6XXS - chains A and B of the 8 polymer chains in the assembly; structure by X-ray diffraction, 3.25 A resolution.

# Chain A (and B)
Name: B-cell lymphoma 6 protein
Source organism: Homo sapiens
Notes: chain B of this document is another copy of the same molecule, construct and numbering; everything in this record applies to it too
Reference sequence: P41182 (BCL6_HUMAN); residues 6-129 here = UniProt positions 6-129
Amino-acid sequence (135 residues; numbered -5 to 129; the number before each row is that of its first residue; numbers below 1 keep their minus sign (Gly-5 is residue -5)):
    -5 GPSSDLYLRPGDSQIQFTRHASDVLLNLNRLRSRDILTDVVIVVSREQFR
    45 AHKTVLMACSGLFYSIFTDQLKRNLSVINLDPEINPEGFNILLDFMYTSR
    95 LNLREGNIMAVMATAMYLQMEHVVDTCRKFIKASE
Not modelled in the structure: -5 to -3, 128-129 (chain B: -5, 127-129)
Construct notes: expression tag (-5 to 5); engineered mutation Gln8 (Cys in P41182), Arg67 (Cys in P41182), Asn84 (Cys in P41182)
UniProt features mapped onto this chain:
  - mutagenesis: Asn21 (N21K: Abolishes interaction with NCOR2 and HDAC2, no effect on interaction with CTBP1 and transcriptional autoinhibition; when associated with A-116 and 376-Q--Q-379), Ser59 (S59A: Abolished ubiquitination by the SCF(FBXL17) complex), His116 (H116A: Abolishes interaction with NCOR2 and HDAC2, no effect on interaction with CTBP1 and transcriptional autoinhibition; when associated with K-21 and 376-Q--Q-379)
From the paper describing this entry:
  - mutagenesis - C8Q/C67R/C84N: increased expression (citing earlier work)

# How chain A and chain B interact
Residue-residue contacts (105):
  Leu2(A) - Ile102(B)  hydrophobic
  Leu2(A) - Met103(B)  hydrophobic
  Leu2(A) - Ile125(B)  hydrophobic
  Arg3(A) - Glu99(B)
  Arg3(A) - Phe124(B)
  Pro4(A) - Glu99(B)
  Gly5(A) - Arg98(B)
  Gly5(A) - Glu99(B)  hydrogen bond (backbone-backbone)
  Asp6(A) - Leu97(B)
  Asp6(A) - Arg98(B)
  Asp6(A) - Glu99(B)  hydrogen bond (side chain-backbone)
  Ser7(A) - Asn96(B)
  Ser7(A) - Leu97(B)  hydrogen bond (backbone-backbone)
  Ser7(A) - Phe124(B)
  Gln8(A) - Arg94(B)  hydrogen bond
  Gln8(A) - Leu95(B)
  Gln8(A) - Asn96(B)
  Ile9(A) - Ser93(B)
  Ile9(A) - Arg94(B)
  Ile9(A) - Leu95(B)  hydrogen bond (backbone-backbone)
  Ile9(A) - Leu97(B)  hydrophobic
  Ile9(A) - Phe124(B)  hydrophobic
  Gln10(A) - Ser93(B)
  Gln10(A) - Arg94(B)
  Phe11(A) - Phe89(B)  hydrophobic
  Phe11(A) - Ser93(B)  hydrogen bond (backbone-backbone)
  Phe11(A) - Leu95(B)  hydrophobic
  Phe11(A) - Thr120(B)
  His14(A) - Leu19(B)
  His14(A) - Cys53(B)
  His14(A) - Phe89(B)  hydrogen bond (side chain-backbone)
  His14(A) - Met90(B)  hydrogen bond (side chain-backbone)
  His14(A) - Ser93(B)
  Ala15(A) - Ala15(B)
  Ala15(A) - Ser16(B)
  Ala15(A) - Leu19(B)  hydrophobic
  Ala15(A) - Ser93(B)  hydrogen bond (backbone-side chain)
  Ser16(A) - Ala15(B)
  Val18(A) - Leu19(B)  hydrophobic
  Val18(A) - Cys53(B)  hydrophobic
  Leu19(A) - His14(B)
  Leu19(A) - Val18(B)  hydrophobic
  Asn21(A) - Ala52(B)  hydrogen bond (side chain-backbone)
  Leu22(A) - Thr48(B)
  Leu25(A) - Thr48(B)
  Arg28(A) - Tyr58(B)  hydrogen bond
  Asp29(A) - Arg67(B)
  Ile30(A) - Met51(B)  hydrophobic
  Ile30(A) - Arg67(B)
  Leu31(A) - Lys47(B)
  Leu31(A) - Thr48(B)
  Leu31(A) - Met51(B)  hydrophobic
  Leu31(A) - Arg67(B)
  His46(A) - Thr48(B)
  Lys47(A) - Leu31(B)
  Thr48(A) - Leu22(B)
  Met51(A) - Leu25(B)  hydrophobic
  Met51(A) - Ile30(B)  hydrophobic
  Met51(A) - Leu31(B)  hydrophobic
  Ala52(A) - Asn21(B)  hydrogen bond (backbone-side chain)
  Cys53(A) - His14(B)
  Cys53(A) - Val18(B)  hydrophobic
  Tyr58(A) - Arg28(B)  hydrogen bond
  Arg67(A) - Leu31(B)
  Arg67(A) - Thr32(B)
  Phe89(A) - Phe11(B)  hydrophobic
  Phe89(A) - His14(B)
  Met90(A) - His14(B)  hydrogen bond (backbone-side chain)
  Ser93(A) - Ile9(B)
  Ser93(A) - Gln10(B)
  Ser93(A) - Phe11(B)  hydrogen bond (backbone-backbone)
  Ser93(A) - His14(B)
  Ser93(A) - Ala15(B)
  Arg94(A) - Gln8(B)
  Arg94(A) - Ile9(B)
  Arg94(A) - Gln10(B)
  Leu95(A) - Ser7(B)
  Leu95(A) - Gln8(B)
  Leu95(A) - Ile9(B)  hydrogen bond (backbone-backbone)
  Leu95(A) - Phe11(B)  hydrophobic
  Asn96(A) - Ser7(B)
  Asn96(A) - Gln8(B)  hydrogen bond
  Leu97(A) - Gly5(B)
  Leu97(A) - Asp6(B)
  Leu97(A) - Ser7(B)  hydrogen bond (backbone-backbone)
  Leu97(A) - Ile9(B)  hydrophobic
  Arg98(A) - Gly5(B)
  Arg98(A) - Asp6(B)  salt bridge
  Glu99(A) - Gly5(B)  hydrogen bond (backbone-backbone)
  Glu99(A) - Asp6(B)  hydrogen bond (backbone-side chain)
  Ile102(A) - Leu2(B)  hydrophobic
  Ile102(A) - Pro4(B)
  Ile102(A) - Gly5(B)
  Met103(A) - Leu2(B)  hydrophobic
  Thr120(A) - Phe11(B)
  Phe124(A) - Arg3(B)  hydrogen bond (backbone-side chain)
  Phe124(A) - Pro4(B)
  Ile125(A) - Leu2(B)  hydrophobic
  Ile125(A) - Pro4(B)
  Lys126(A) - Tyr1(B)
  Lys126(A) - Leu2(B)
  Lys126(A) - Arg3(B)  hydrogen bond (backbone-backbone)
  Lys126(A) - Pro4(B)
  Ala127(A) - Leu0(B)
  Ala127(A) - Tyr1(B)
Interface residues without a listed pair, chain A (47 interface residues in all): Thr62
Interface residues without a listed pair, chain B (49 interface residues in all): Asp33, His46, Val49, Val117

# In short
47 residues of chain A and 49 residues of chain B are in contact; the contacts include 22 hydrogen bonds and 1
salt bridge. Among the polar pairs are Arg98(A)-Asp6(B), Asp6(A)-Glu99(B) and Gln8(A)-Arg94(B). Curated
annotation (UniProt) lists 3 mutagenesis sites on chain A. From the paper: C8Q/C67R/C84N of chain A increase
expression.
Both chains are B-cell lymphoma 6 protein (Homo sapiens). Entry 6XXS (Crystal structure of an
NCoR1BBD2-BCL6BTB chimera in complex with the NcoR1 BBD1 corepressor peptide) was determined by X-ray
diffraction, deposited together with 6XWF, 6XYX, 6XZZ, 6Y17 and 6ZBU.
